Entry 8H0F (X-ray diffraction, 1.87 A resolution); this record covers chains B and C of the 3 polymer chains in the assembly.

== Chain B ==
Molecule: collagen-like peptide chain B
Amino-acid sequence (31 residues; row label = number of the first residue in the row):
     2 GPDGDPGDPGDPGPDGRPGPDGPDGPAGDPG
Modified positions: Pro7, Pro10, Pro13, Pro19, Pro31 (4-hydroxyproline; HYP)

== Chain C ==
Molecule: collagen-like peptide chain C
Amino-acid sequence (32 residues; numbered 1 to 32; the number before each row is that of its first residue):
     1 YGKPGPDGPDGPKGKPGPKGKPGKPGKPGKPG
Modified positions: Pro4, Pro16, Pro22, Pro25, Pro28, Pro31 (4-hydroxyproline; HYP)

== How chain B and chain C interact ==
Pairs across the interface (46; chain B residue first):
  Gly2(B) with Gly2(C)
  Pro3(B) with Gly2(C)
  Asp4(B) with Lys3(C)
  Gly5(B) with Lys3(C), hydrogen bond (backbone-backbone); Gly5(C); Pro6(C)
  Asp6(B) with Gly5(C)
  Pro7(B) with Pro6(C)
  Gly8(B) with Pro6(C), hydrogen bond (backbone-backbone); Gly8(C); Pro9(C)
  Asp9(B) with Gly8(C)
  Pro10(B) with Pro9(C)
  Gly11(B) with Pro9(C), hydrogen bond (backbone-backbone); Gly11(C)
  Asp12(B) with Gly11(C)
  Pro13(B) with Pro12(C)
  Gly14(B) with Pro12(C), hydrogen bond (backbone-backbone); Gly14(C)
  Pro15(B) with Gly14(C)
  Asp16(B) with Gly14(C); Lys15(C), hydrogen bond (side chain-backbone)
  Gly17(B) with Lys15(C), hydrogen bond (backbone-backbone); Pro16(C); Gly17(C); Pro18(C)
  Arg18(B) with Gly17(C)
  Pro19(B) with Pro18(C)
  Gly20(B) with Pro18(C), hydrogen bond (backbone-backbone); Gly20(C)
  Pro21(B) with Gly20(C)
  Asp22(B) with Lys21(C)
  Gly23(B) with Lys21(C), hydrogen bond (backbone-backbone); Gly23(C)
  Pro24(B) with Gly23(C)
  Asp25(B) with Lys24(C), hydrogen bond (side chain-backbone)
  Gly26(B) with Lys24(C), hydrogen bond (backbone-backbone); Gly26(C)
  Pro27(B) with Gly26(C)
  Ala28(B) with Lys27(C)
  Gly29(B) with Lys27(C), hydrogen bond (backbone-backbone); Gly29(C)
  Asp30(B) with Gly29(C)
  Pro31(B) with Lys30(C)
  Gly32(B) with Lys30(C), hydrogen bond (backbone-backbone); Pro31(C)
Interface residues without a listed pair, chain C (31 interface residues in all): Tyr1, Pro4, Asp7, Asp10, Lys13, Lys19, Pro22, Pro25, Pro28

== Summary ==
Chain B and chain C each contribute 31 residues to their interface, with 12 hydrogen bonds. Polar pairs
include Asp16(B)-Lys15(C), Asp25(B)-Lys24(C) and Gly5(B)-Lys3(C).
Chain B is collagen-like peptide chain B and chain C is collagen-like peptide chain C; the structure, Crystal
structure of collagen heterotrimer with KD,ER and KE axial pairs, was determined by X-ray diffraction together
with 8GZO and 8H0E from the same study.
